PDB entry 9CA8 | electron microscopy, 3.92 A resolution | chains S and Z of the 20 polymer chains in the assembly

== Chain S ==
Protein: Histone H2A type 1
From: Xenopus laevis
Reference sequence: P06897 (H2A1_XENLA); residues 1-122 here correspond to UniProt positions 2-123 (UniProt number = residue number + 1)
Sequence (128 residues; each row starts with the number of its first residue):
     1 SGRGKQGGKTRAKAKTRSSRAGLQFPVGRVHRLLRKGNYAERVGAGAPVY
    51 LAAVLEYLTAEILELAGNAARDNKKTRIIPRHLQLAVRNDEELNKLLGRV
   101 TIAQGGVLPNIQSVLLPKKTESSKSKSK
Unresolved in the structure: 1-13, 118-128
Differences from the reference sequence: conflict Arg99 (Gly100 in P06897); expression tag (123-128)
Swiss-Prot annotation at these positions:
  - modified residue: Ser1 (N-acetylserine), Lys5 (N6-(2-hydroxyisobutyryl)lysine), Lys9 (N6-(2-hydroxyisobutyryl)lysine), Lys36 (N6-(2-hydroxyisobutyryl)lysine), Lys74 (N6-(2-hydroxyisobutyryl)lysine), Lys75 (N6-(2-hydroxyisobutyryl)lysine), Lys95 (N6-(2-hydroxyisobutyryl)lysine), Gln104 (N5-methylglutamine), Lys118 (N6-(2-hydroxyisobutyryl)lysine)
  - cross-link (Glycyl lysine isopeptide (Lys-Gly)): Lys13 (interchain with G-Cter in ubiquitin), Lys15 (interchain with G-Cter in ubiquitin), Lys119 (interchain with G-Cter in ubiquitin)

== Chain Z ==
Molecule: 285-nt DNA strand
Sequence (285 nucleotides; numbered -105 to 179; the number before each row is that of its first residue; numbers below 1 keep their minus sign (DG-105 is residue -105)):
  -105 GCCAGTGAATTCGAGCTCGGTACCCGGGGATCACAGGATGTACATATCTG
   -55 ACAGCTGCCTGGAGACTAGGGAGTAATCCCCTTGGCGGTTAAAACGCGGG
    -5 GGACAGCGCGTAGCTGCGTTTAAGCGGTGCTAGAGCTGTCTACGACCAAT
    45 TGAGCGGCCTGCGCACCGGGATTCTCCAGCAGGGCTTCCCACGTGCGCAG
    95 CAGGACGCAGCGCTGCCTGAAACTCGCGCCGCGAGGAGAGGGAGGACGAA
   145 CGCGCCCCCACCCCCTTATATAGGCGCCCTTCGAT
Unresolved in the structure: -105 to -59, 77-179

== Chain S / chain Z interface ==
Contacting residue pairs (16; chain S residue first):
  Thr16(S) with DA47(Z), sugar contact
  Arg29(S) with DG48(Z), hydrogen bond to the phosphate; DC49(Z), salt bridge to the phosphate
  Glu41(S) with DA39(Z), phosphate contact
  Arg42(S) with DG38(Z), sugar contact; DA39(Z), phosphate contact
  Val43(S) with DG38(Z), sugar contact; DA39(Z), hydrogen bond to the phosphate
  Gly44(S) with DG38(Z), phosphate contact
  Ala45(S) with DG38(Z), hydrogen bond to the phosphate
  Lys75(S) with DC58(Z), phosphate contact; DA59(Z), salt bridge to the phosphate
  Thr76(S) with DG57(Z), hydrogen bond to the phosphate; DC58(Z), hydrogen bond to the phosphate
  Arg77(S) with DG57(Z), hydrogen bond to the sugar; DC58(Z), hydrogen bond to the phosphate

== Overview ==
The interface between chain S and chain Z involves 10 residues on one side and 8 on the other, with 7 hydrogen
bonds and 2 salt bridges. Polar contacts include Arg77(S)-DG57(Z), Arg29(S)-DG48(Z) and Val43(S)-DA39(Z).
Here chain S is Histone H2A type 1 (Xenopus laevis) and chain Z is a 285-nt DNA strand. Entry 9CA8 (Cryo-EM
structure of human SRCAP-nucleosome complex in the partially-engaged state (composite structure)) was
determined by electron microscopy.
